9PAV - chains A and B of the 7 polymer chains in the assembly; structure by electron microscopy, 3.22 A resolution.

[Chain A (and B)]
Name: 6-deoxyerythronolide-B synthase
Organism: Amycolatopsis mediterranei
Notes: EC 2.3.1.94; chain B of this document is another copy of the same molecule, construct and numbering; everything in this record applies to it too
Reference sequence: O54666 (O54666_AMYMD); residues 32-1580 here correspond to UniProt positions 631-2179 (UniProt number = residue number + 599)
Chain sequence (1683 residues; numbered 1 to 1683; the number before each row is that of its first residue):
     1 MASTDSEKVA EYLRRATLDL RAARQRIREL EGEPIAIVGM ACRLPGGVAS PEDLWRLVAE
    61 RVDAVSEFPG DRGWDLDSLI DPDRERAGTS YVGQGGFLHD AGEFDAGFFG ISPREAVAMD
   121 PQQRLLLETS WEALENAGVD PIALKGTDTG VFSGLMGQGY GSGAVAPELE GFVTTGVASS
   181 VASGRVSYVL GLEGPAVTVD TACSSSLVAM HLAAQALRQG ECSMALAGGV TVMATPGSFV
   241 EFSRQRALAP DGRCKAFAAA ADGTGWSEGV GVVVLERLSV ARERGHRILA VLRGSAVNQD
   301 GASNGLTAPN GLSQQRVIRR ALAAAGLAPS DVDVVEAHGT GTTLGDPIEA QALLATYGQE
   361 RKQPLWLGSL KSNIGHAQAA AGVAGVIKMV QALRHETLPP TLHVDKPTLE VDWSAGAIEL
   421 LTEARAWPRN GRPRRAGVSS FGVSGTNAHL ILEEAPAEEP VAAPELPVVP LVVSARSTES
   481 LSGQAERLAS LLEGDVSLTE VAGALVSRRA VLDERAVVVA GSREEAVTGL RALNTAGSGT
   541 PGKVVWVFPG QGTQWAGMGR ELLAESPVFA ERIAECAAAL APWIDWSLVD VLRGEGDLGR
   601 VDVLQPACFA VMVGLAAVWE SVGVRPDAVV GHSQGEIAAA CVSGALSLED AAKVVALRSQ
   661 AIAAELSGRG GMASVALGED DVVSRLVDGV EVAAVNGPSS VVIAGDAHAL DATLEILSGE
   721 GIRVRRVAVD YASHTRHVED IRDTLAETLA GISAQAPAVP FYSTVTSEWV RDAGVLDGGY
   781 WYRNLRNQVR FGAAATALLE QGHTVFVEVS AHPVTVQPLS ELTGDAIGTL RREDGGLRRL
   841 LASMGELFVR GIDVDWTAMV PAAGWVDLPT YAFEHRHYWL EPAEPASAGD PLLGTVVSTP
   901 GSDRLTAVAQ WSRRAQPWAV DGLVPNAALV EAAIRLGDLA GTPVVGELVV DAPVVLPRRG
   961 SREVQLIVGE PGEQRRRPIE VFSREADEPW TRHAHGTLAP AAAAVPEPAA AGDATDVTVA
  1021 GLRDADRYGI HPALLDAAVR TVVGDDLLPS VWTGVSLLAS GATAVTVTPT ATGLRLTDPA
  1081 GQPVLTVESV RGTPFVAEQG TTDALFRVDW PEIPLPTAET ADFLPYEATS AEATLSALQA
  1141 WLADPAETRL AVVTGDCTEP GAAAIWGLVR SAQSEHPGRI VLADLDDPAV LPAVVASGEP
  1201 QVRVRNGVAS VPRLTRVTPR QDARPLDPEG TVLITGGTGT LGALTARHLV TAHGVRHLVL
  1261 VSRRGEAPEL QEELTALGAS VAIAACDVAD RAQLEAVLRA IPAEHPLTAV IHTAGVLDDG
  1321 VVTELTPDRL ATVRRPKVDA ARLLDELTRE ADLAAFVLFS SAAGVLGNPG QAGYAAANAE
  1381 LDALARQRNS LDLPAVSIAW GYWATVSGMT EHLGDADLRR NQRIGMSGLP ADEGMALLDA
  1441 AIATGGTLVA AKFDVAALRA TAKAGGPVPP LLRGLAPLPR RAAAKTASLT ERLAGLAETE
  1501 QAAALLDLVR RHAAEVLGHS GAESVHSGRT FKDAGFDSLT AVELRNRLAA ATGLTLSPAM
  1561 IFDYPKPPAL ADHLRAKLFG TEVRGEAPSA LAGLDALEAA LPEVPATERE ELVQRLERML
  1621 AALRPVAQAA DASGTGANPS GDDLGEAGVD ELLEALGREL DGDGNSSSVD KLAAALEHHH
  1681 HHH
Not modelled in the structure: 884-889, 1479-1683 (chain B: 884-889, 1097-1683)
Construct notes: expression tag (1-31, 1581-1683)
From the paper describing this entry:
  - catalytic residues: Cys-203

[Chain A / chain B interface]
Contacting residue pairs (95):
  Val-9(A) with Val-9(B), hydrophobic
  Leu-13(A) with Leu-13(B); Arg-14(B)
  Thr-17(A) with Ala-16(B)
  Leu-20(A) with Leu-20(B); Arg-21(B); Arg-24(B)
  Arg-21(A) with Leu-20(B)
  Arg-24(A) with Asp-19(B), salt bridge; Leu-20(B)
  Ile-27(A) with Arg-26(B); Ile-27(B), hydrophobic
  Leu-30(A) with Leu-30(B), hydrophobic
  Glu-170(A) with Glu-241(B); Arg-244(B), salt bridge
  Gly-171(A) with Glu-241(B), hydrogen bond (backbone-side chain)
  Thr-174(A) with Glu-241(B)
  Ser-179(A) with Asp-200(B)
  Ser-180(A) with Asp-200(B); Thr-201(B); Ala-202(B); Ser-444(B)
  Gly-184(A) with Ser-444(B)
  Arg-185(A) with Leu-306(B)
  Ser-187(A) with Gln-299(B)
  Tyr-188(A) with Gly-301(B); Ser-303(B); Gly-305(B); Leu-306(B), hydrophobic
  Leu-192(A) with Gly-301(B)
  Glu-193(A) with Asn-298(B); Gln-299(B), hydrogen bond (backbone-backbone); Arg-316(B), salt bridge
  Gly-194(A) with Gln-299(B)
  Pro-195(A) with Val-297(B)
  Ala-196(A) with Thr-201(B); Gln-299(B); Thr-446(B)
  Val-197(A) with Val-199(B), hydrophobic
  Thr-198(A) with Val-199(B); Asp-200(B), hydrogen bond (backbone-backbone)
  Val-199(A) with Thr-198(B)
  Asp-200(A) with Ser-179(B); Ser-180(B); Thr-198(B), hydrogen bond (backbone-side chain)
  Thr-201(A) with Ser-180(B); Ala-196(B)
  Ala-202(A) with Ser-180(B)
  His-211(A) with Glu-221(B), salt bridge
  Gln-215(A) with Gln-215(B), hydrogen bond
  Gln-219(A) with Gln-215(B); Gln-219(B)
  Glu-221(A) with His-211(B), salt bridge; Gln-215(B), hydrogen bond
  Glu-241(A) with Thr-174(B)
  Arg-244(A) with Glu-170(B), salt bridge; Gly-171(B), hydrogen bond (side chain-backbone)
  Val-297(A) with Pro-195(B)
  Asn-298(A) with Glu-193(B)
  Gln-299(A) with Ser-187(B); Glu-193(B); Gly-194(B), hydrogen bond (backbone-backbone); Ala-196(B)
  Gly-301(A) with Ser-187(B); Tyr-188(B); Leu-192(B)
  Gly-305(A) with Tyr-188(B)
  Leu-306(A) with Arg-185(B); Tyr-188(B), hydrophobic
  Arg-316(A) with Glu-193(B), salt bridge
  Ser-444(A) with Ser-180(B), hydrogen bond; Val-181(B)
  Val-897(A) with Val-908(B), hydrophobic; Gln-965(B)
  Ser-898(A) with Gln-965(B); Arg-984(B), hydrogen bond; Trp-990(B)
  Pro-900(A) with Gln-965(B); Ile-967(B), hydrophobic; Trp-990(B)
  Gly-901(A) with Trp-990(B)
  Arg-904(A) with Arg-904(B)
  Val-908(A) with Val-897(B), hydrophobic
  Arg-914(A) with Gly-73(B); Trp-74(B), hydrogen bond (side chain-backbone)
  Gln-965(A) with Val-897(B); Ser-898(B), hydrogen bond (side chain-backbone); Pro-900(B)
  Ile-967(A) with Pro-900(B)
  Phe-982(A) with Pro-900(B), hydrophobic
  Arg-984(A) with Ser-898(B), hydrogen bond
  Trp-990(A) with Ser-898(B), hydrogen bond; Pro-900(B), hydrophobic
  Pro-1114(A) with Ala-1003(B)
  Leu-1478(A) with Asp-938(B)
Also at the interface, not in a pair above, chain A (74 interface residues in all): Ser-6, Ala-10, Arg-14, Ala-16, Arg-26, Lys-145, Val-173, Val-181, Gly-191, Val-208, Gly-220, Asp-300, Ala-302, Ser-303, Arg-320, Ala-883, Thr-899, Thr-906
Also at the interface, not in a pair above, chain B (76 interface residues in all): Ser-6, Ala-10, Thr-17, Glu-31, Asp-75, Gly-184, Gly-191, Val-197, Val-208, Gly-220, Ala-302, Ser-313, Arg-320, Thr-899, Gly-901, Arg-914, Phe-982

[In short]
Chain A and chain B form an interface of 74 and 76 residues respectively, with 14 hydrogen bonds and 7 salt
bridges. Polar contacts include Arg-24(A)/Asp-19(B), Glu-170(A)/Arg-244(B) and Glu-193(A)/Arg-316(B). The
paper reports the catalytic residue Cys-203(A).
Both chains are 6-deoxyerythronolide-B synthase (Amycolatopsis mediterranei). Entry 9PAV (Antibody (1B2) Bound
Rifamycin Synthetase Module 1 in the Elongation Mode) was determined by electron microscopy, deposited
together with 9PAT and 9PC6.
